PDB entry 8GRA | electron microscopy, 2.80 A resolution | chains G and J2 of the 12 polymer chains in the assembly

Chain G:
Name: Type VI secretion system spike protein VgrG
From: Bacteroides fragilis
UniProtKB: A0A3E5IG38 (A0A3E5IG38_BACFG); residues 1-616 here = UniProt positions 1-616
Amino-acid sequence (616 residues; numbered 1 to 616; the number before each row is that of its first residue):
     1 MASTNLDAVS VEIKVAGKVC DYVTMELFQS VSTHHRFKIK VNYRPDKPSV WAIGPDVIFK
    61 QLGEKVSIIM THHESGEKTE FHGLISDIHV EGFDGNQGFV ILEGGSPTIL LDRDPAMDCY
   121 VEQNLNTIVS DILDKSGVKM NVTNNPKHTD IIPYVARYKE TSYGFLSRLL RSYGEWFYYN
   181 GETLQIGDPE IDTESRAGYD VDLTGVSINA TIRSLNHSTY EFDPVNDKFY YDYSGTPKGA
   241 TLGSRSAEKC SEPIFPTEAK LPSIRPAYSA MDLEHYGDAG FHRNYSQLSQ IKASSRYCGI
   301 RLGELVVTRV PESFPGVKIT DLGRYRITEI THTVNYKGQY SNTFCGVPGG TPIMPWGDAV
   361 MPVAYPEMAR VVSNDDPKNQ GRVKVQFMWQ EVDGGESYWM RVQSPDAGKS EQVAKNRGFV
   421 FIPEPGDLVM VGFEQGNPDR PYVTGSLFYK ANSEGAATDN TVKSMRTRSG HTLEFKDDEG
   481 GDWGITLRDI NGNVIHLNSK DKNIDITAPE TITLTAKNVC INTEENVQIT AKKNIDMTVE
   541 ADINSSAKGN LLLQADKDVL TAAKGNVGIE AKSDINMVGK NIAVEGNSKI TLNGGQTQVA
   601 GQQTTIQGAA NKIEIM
Unresolved in the structure: 1-2, 616

Chain J2:
Name: Type VI secretion system spike protein Paar
From: Bacteroides fragilis
UniProtKB: A0A3E5IG32 (A0A3E5IG32_BACFG); residue numbers follow UniProt; this construct covers 1-222
Amino-acid sequence (222 residues; numbered 1 to 222; the number before each row is that of its first residue):
     1 MKQIVTINLN HICPMVTGVT PHIGGPIIGP GCPGVMVNGV PISVMGDMCV CCGPPDTIVQ
    61 GEPGILVNGK PIVLQGCMTA HGGIIPAGVP GVTVSSASPI EPITMNHVSP KRNRFLAAIS
   121 GNNLQEAIEN QNALQKKMLE EEPMIFNVHW EKEDIHIAES HINKKVTVNA DTIGFKDGET
   181 VKFVITPEAI DTANGEQVED IELTGTVNNN HVTVEWIVEL KK
Unresolved in the structure: 1-90, 96-222

How chain G and chain J2 interact:
Contacting residue pairs (8; chain G residue first):
  Asn611(G) with Ser95(J2)
  Lys612(G) with Val94(J2); Ser95(J2), hydrogen bond (backbone-backbone)
  Ile613(G) with Thr93(J2)
  Glu614(G) with Gly91(J2); Val92(J2); Thr93(J2)
  Ile615(G) with Gly91(J2)

In short:
Chain G and chain J2 each contribute 5 residues to their interface; the contacts include 1 hydrogen bond. Its
one hydrogen bond, Lys612(G)-Ser95(J2), is backbone to backbone.
Here chain G is Type VI secretion system spike protein VgrG and chain J2 is Type VI secretion system spike
protein Paar, both from Bacteroides fragilis. Entry 8GRA (Structure of Type VI secretion system cargo delivery
vehicle Hcp-VgrG-PAAR) was determined by electron microscopy together with 7YW0 from the same study.
